PDB entry 4G4S | X-ray diffraction, 2.49 A resolution | chains D and E of the 16 polymer chains in the assembly

# Chain D
Name: Proteasome component PRE6
Organism: Saccharomyces cerevisiae
Notes: EC 3.4.25.1
UniProt: P40303 (PSA7_YEAST); residues 1-254 here = UniProt positions 1-254
Chain sequence (254 residues; numbered 1 to 254; the number before each row is that of its first residue):
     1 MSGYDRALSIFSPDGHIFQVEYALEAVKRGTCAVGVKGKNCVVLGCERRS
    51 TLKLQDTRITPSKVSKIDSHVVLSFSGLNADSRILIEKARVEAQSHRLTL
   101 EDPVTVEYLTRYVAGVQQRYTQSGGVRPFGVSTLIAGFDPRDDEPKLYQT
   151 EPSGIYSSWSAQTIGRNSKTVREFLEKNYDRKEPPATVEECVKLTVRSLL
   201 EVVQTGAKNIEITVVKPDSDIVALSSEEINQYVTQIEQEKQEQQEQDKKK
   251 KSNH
Unresolved in the structure: 1-8, 49-52, 204-208, 238-254
What the authors report for this chain:
  - conformationally variable residues (order/disorder transition): Met1 to Leu8

# Chain E
Name: Proteasome component PUP2
Organism: Saccharomyces cerevisiae
Notes: EC 3.4.25.1
UniProt: P32379 (PSA5_YEAST); residues 1-260 here = UniProt positions 1-260
Chain sequence (261 residues; each row starts with the number of its first residue; numbering starts at 0):
     0 XMFLTRSEYDRGVSTFSPEGRLFQVEYSLEAIKLGSTAIGIATKEGVVLG
    50 VEKRATSPLLESDSIEKIVEIDRHIGCAMSGLTADARSMIEHARTAAVTH
   100 NLYYDEDINVESLTQSVCDLALRFGEGASGEERLMSRPFGVALLIAGHDA
   150 DDGYQLFHAEPSGTFYRYNAKAIGSGSEGAQAELLNEWHSSLTLKEAELL
   200 VLKILKQVMEEKLDENNAQLSCITKQDGFKIYDNEKTAELIKELKEKEAA
   250 ESPEEADVEMS
Unresolved in the structure: 250-260
Construct notes: acetylation (0)
Modified positions: ACE (acetyl group) at position 0
Ion coordination: Mg2+: Glu105 (shared with 2 residues of chain M)

# Interface between chain D and chain E
Pairs across the interface - 59 pairs, chain D then chain E:
  Ser9(D) with Arg10(E), hydrogen bond; Gln23(E)
  Ile10(D) with Val12(E), hydrophobic; Gln23(E); Ser135(E); Arg136(E)
  Phe11(D) with Gln23(E), hydrogen bond (backbone-side chain); Tyr26(E); Ser27(E); Pro137(E)
  Ser12(D) with Tyr26(E)
  Pro13(D) with Tyr26(E), hydrophobic; Glu29(E)
  Asp14(D) with Leu33(E)
  Gly15(D) with Tyr26(E); Ala30(E); Leu33(E); Leu81(E)
  His16(D) with Leu33(E)
  Ile17(D) with Leu81(E), hydrophobic; Arg136(E)
  Lys37(D) with Glu60(E), salt bridge
  Gly115(D) with Arg86(E)
  Gln118(D) with Ala83(E); Asp84(E), hydrogen bond; Arg86(E), hydrogen bond; Arg136(E)
  Arg119(D) with Arg86(E)
  Thr121(D) with Arg136(E), hydrogen bond (backbone-side chain)
  Gln122(D) with Arg86(E); Ser87(E); Met134(E); Ser135(E), hydrogen bond (backbone-backbone); Phe138(E)
  Ser123(D) with Ser135(E), hydrogen bond (backbone-side chain)
  Gly124(D) with Ser135(E), hydrogen bond (backbone-side chain)
  Ser153(D) with Ala83(E)
  Gly154(D) with Ala83(E)
  Ile155(D) with Thr82(E); Ala83(E)
  Ser157(D) with Leu59(E); Ser63(E)
  Ser158(D) with Leu59(E); Glu60(E), hydrogen bond; Ser63(E), hydrogen bond (backbone-side chain)
  Trp159(D) with Ser56(E); Leu58(E); Leu59(E); Glu60(E)
  Ser160(D) with Leu58(E), hydrogen bond (backbone-backbone); Glu60(E), hydrogen bond (backbone-side chain)
  Ala161(D) with Leu58(E)
  Leu175(D) with Leu58(E), hydrophobic
  Glu176(D) with Ser56(E), hydrogen bond; Pro57(E); Leu58(E)
  Arg181(D) with Pro57(E), hydrogen bond (side chain-backbone); Leu58(E); Leu59(E), hydrogen bond (side chain-backbone)
Other interface residues (no listed pair), chain D (31 interface residues in all): Tyr156, Arg172, Tyr179
Other interface residues (no listed pair), chain E (28 interface residues in all): Thr55, Glu65, Gly139

# Summary
Chain D and chain E form an interface of 31 and 28 residues respectively; the contacts include 15 hydrogen
bonds and 1 salt bridge. Polar contacts include Lys37(D)-Glu60(E), Ser9(D)-Arg10(E) and Phe11(D)-Gln23(E).
From the paper: conformational variability at Met1(D).
Chain D is Proteasome component PRE6 and chain E is Proteasome component PUP2, both from Saccharomyces
cerevisiae; the structure, Structure of Proteasome-Pba1-Pba2 Complex, was determined by X-ray diffraction.
